PDB entry 7JHY | electron microscopy, 3.90 A resolution | chains d and c of the 12 polymer chains in the assembly

== Chain d (and c) ==
Name: Csf2 (Cas7)
Source organism: Mycobacterium sp. JS623
Notes: chain c of this document is another copy of the same molecule, construct and numbering; everything in this record applies to it too
UniProtKB: L0J6R6 (L0J6R6_9MYCO); residues 13-300 here correspond to UniProt positions 1-288 (UniProt number = residue number - 12)
Chain sequence (300 residues; numbered 1 to 300; the number before each row is that of its first residue):
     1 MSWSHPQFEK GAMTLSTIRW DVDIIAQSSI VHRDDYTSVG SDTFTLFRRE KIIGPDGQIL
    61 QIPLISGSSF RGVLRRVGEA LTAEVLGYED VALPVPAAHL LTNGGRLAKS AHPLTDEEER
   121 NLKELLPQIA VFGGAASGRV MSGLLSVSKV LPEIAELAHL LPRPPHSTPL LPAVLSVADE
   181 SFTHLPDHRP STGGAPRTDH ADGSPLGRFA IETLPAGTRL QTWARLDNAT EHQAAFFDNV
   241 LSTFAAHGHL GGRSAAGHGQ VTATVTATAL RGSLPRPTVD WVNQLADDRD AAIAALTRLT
Disordered / not traced: 1-17, 36-41, 93-106, 182-204, 289-300
Sequence notes: expression tag (1-12)
From the paper describing this entry:
  - catalytic residues: Asp42 (proposed by the authors, not directly observed)

== Interface between chain d and chain c ==
Contacting residue pairs (31; chain d residue first):
  Gln27(d) - Leu157(c)
  Ser29(d) - Lys149(c)
  Arg163(d) - Asp56(c)  hydrogen bond (side chain-backbone)
  Arg163(d) - Gly57(c)
  Leu170(d) - Ile59(c)  hydrophobic
  Pro172(d) - Ile52(c)
  Val174(d) - Lys51(c)
  Leu175(d) - Asp35(c)
  Leu175(d) - Arg49(c)  hydrogen bond (backbone-side chain)
  Ser176(d) - Asp35(c)
  Val177(d) - Ser68(c)
  Asp179(d) - Ala108(c)
  Glu180(d) - Arg76(c)  salt bridge
  Ser181(d) - Ala108(c)
  Arg208(d) - Asp35(c)
  Phe209(d) - Asp35(c)
  Pro215(d) - Ile52(c)  hydrophobic
  Ala216(d) - Lys51(c)
  Ala216(d) - Ile53(c)  hydrophobic
  Ala216(d) - Leu157(c)  hydrophobic
  Gly217(d) - Gly54(c)
  Ser254(d) - Ser146(c)  hydrogen bond (backbone-side chain)
  Ala255(d) - Arg71(c)  hydrogen bond (backbone-side chain)
  Ala255(d) - Leu145(c)
  Ala255(d) - Ser146(c)
  Ala255(d) - Val147(c)
  Ala256(d) - Val147(c)
  Gly257(d) - Val147(c)  hydrogen bond (backbone-backbone)
  Gly257(d) - Ser148(c)
  His258(d) - Lys149(c)
  Gln260(d) - Trp223(c)
Interface residues without a listed pair, chain d (25 interface residues in all): His166, Arg253
Interface residues without a listed pair, chain c (22 interface residues in all): Gly67, Lys109

== Summary ==
25 residues of chain d face 22 of chain c across their interface, with 5 hydrogen bonds and 1 salt bridge.
Polar pairs include Glu180(d)-Arg76(c), Arg163(d)-Asp56(c) and Leu175(d)-Arg49(c). The paper reports the
catalytic residue Asp42(d).
Both chains are Csf2 (Cas7) (Mycobacterium sp. JS623). Entry 7JHY (Type IV-B CRISPR Complex) was determined by
electron microscopy.
